PDB entry 5NAW | X-ray diffraction, 1.25 A resolution | chain A

Chain A:
Name: Complement factor D
From: Homo sapiens
Notes: EC 3.4.21.46
UniProtKB: P00746 (CFAD_HUMAN); the construct lacks a stretch of the UniProt sequence and is renumbered around it, so the offset changes along the chain: 16-36 = UniProt 26-46; 38-61 = UniProt 47-70; 62-115 = UniProt 74-127; 118-124 = UniProt 128-134; 6 more segments
Sequence (232 residues; each row starts with the number of its first residue; note: 8 numbers in that range are skipped by the numbering (no residue carries them; nothing is unmodelled there); a row labelled like 61A-61C holds insertion residues (61A, then the next letters in order)):
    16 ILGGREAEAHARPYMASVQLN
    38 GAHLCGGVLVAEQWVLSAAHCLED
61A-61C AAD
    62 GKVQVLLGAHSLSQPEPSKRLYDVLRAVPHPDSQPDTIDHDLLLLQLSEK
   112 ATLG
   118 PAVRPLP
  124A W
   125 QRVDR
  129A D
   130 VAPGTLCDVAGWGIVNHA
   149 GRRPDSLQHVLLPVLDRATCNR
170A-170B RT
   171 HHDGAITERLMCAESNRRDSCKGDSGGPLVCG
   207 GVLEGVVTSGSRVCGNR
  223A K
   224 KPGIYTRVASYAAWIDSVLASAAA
Disordered / not traced: 244-247
Disulfide bonds: Cys42-Cys58, Cys136-Cys201, Cys168-Cys182, Cys191-Cys220
Sequence notes: expression tag (244-247)
Residues lining bound ligands: 8RZ ((1R,3S,5R)-N2-(1-aminocarbonylindol-3-yl)-N3-[3-(trifluoromethyloxy)phenyl]-2-azabicyclo[3.1.0]hexane-2,3-dicarboxamide): His40, Leu41, Cys42, His57, Cys58, Trp141, Gly142, Ile143, Arg151, Ser190, Cys191, Lys192, Gly193, Ser195, Val213, Thr214, Ser215, Gly216, Ser217, Arg218, Cys220

Overview:
Chain A binds compound 8RZ.
Chain A is Complement factor D (Homo sapiens); the structure, Complement factor D in complex with the
inhibitor (1R,3S,5R)-2-Aza-bicyclo[3.1.0]hexane-2,3-dicarboxylic acid 2-[(1-carbamoyl-1H-indol-3-yl)-amide]
3-[(3-trifluoromethoxy-phenyl)-amide], was determined by X-ray diffraction together with 5NAT, 5NAR, 5NB6,
5NB7 and 5NBA from the same study.
